Entry 8BEL (electron microscopy, 2.25 A resolution); this record covers chains N and Q of the 14 polymer chains in the assembly.

[Chain N]
Molecule: Cytochrome b-c1 complex subunit Rieske-1, mitochondrial
Organism: Arabidopsis thaliana
Notes: EC 7.1.1.8
Reference sequence: Q94JS0 (UCRI1_ARATH); residues 1-272 here = UniProt positions 1-272
Amino-acid sequence (272 residues; numbered 1 to 272; the number before each row is that of its first residue):
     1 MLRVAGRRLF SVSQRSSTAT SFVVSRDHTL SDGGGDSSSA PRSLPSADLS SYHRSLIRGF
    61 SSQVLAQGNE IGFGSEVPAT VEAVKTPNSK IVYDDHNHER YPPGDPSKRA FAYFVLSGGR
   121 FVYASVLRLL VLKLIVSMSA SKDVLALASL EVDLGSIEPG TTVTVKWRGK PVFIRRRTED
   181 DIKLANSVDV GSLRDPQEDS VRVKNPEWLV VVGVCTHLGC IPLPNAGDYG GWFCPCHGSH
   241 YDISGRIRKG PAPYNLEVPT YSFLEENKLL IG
Disordered / not traced: 1-92, 272
Cystine bridges: C220-C236
Ion coordination: 2Fe-2S cluster Fe: C215, H217, C234, H237
Residues lining bound ligands:
  - 1,2-diacyl-glycerol-3-sn-phosphate (3PH): L127, V131, L132, I135, V136
  - 2Fe-2S cluster (FES): C215, H217, L218, G219, C220, C234, C236, H237, G238, S239, P251
  - UQ5 (2,3-dimethoxy-5-methyl-6-(3,11,15,19-tetramethyl-eicosa-2,6,10,14,18-pentaenyl)-[1,4]benzoquinone): M138, C236, H237
UniProt features mapped onto this chain:
  - binding site ([2Fe-2S] cluster): C215, H217, C234, H237
From the paper describing this entry:
  - binding site for UQ5: H237
  - binding site for 2Fe-2S cluster: H237
  - catalytic residues: H237

[Chain Q]
Molecule: Cytochrome b-c1 complex subunit 8-1, mitochondrial
Organism: Arabidopsis thaliana
Reference sequence: Q9SG91 (UCRQ1_ARATH); residues 1-72 here = UniProt positions 1-72
Amino-acid sequence (72 residues; numbered 1 to 72; the number before each row is that of its first residue):
     1 MGKQPVKLKA VVYALSPFQQ KIMTGLWKDL PEKIHHKVSE NWISATLLVT PVVGTYWYAQ
    61 YFKEQEKLEH RF
Disordered / not traced: 1-4
Residues lining bound ligands: phosphatidylcholine (PC7; (7S)-4-hydroxy-N,N,N-trimethyl-9-oxo-7-[(palmitoyloxy)methyl]-3,5,8-trioxa-4-phosphahexacosan-1-aminium 4-oxide): E40, N41, S44, A45, L48, V49

[Interface between chain N and chain Q]
Pairs across the interface (23; chain N residue first):
  Y93(N) - Y13(Q)
  Y93(N) - A14(Q)  hydrogen bond (side chain-backbone)
  Y93(N) - L15(Q)
  D95(N) - K28(Q)  salt bridge
  H96(N) - D29(Q)  salt bridge
  H96(N) - K33(Q)  hydrogen bond
  N97(N) - G25(Q)
  H98(N) - Q20(Q)
  H98(N) - K21(Q)  hydrogen bond (side chain-backbone)
  H98(N) - I22(Q)
  E99(N) - Q20(Q)
  E99(N) - K21(Q)  salt bridge
  R100(N) - L15(Q)
  R100(N) - Q19(Q)
  Y101(N) - Q19(Q)  hydrogen bond (backbone-backbone)
  Y101(N) - Q20(Q)
  Y101(N) - K21(Q)
  D105(N) - Q19(Q)  hydrogen bond (backbone-side chain)
  P106(N) - Q19(Q)
  S107(N) - F18(Q)
  S107(N) - Q19(Q)
  K108(N) - F18(Q)  hydrogen bond (backbone-backbone)
  R109(N) - F18(Q)
Interface residues without a listed pair, chain N (14 interface residues in all): A112

[In short]
The interface between chain N and chain Q involves 14 residues on one side and 12 on the other; the contacts
include 6 hydrogen bonds and 3 salt bridges. Among the polar pairs are D95(N)-K28(Q), H96(N)-D29(Q) and
E99(N)-K21(Q). The paper reports the catalytic residue H237(N); a binding site for UQ5 at H237(N).
Chain N is Cytochrome b-c1 complex subunit Rieske-1, mitochondrial and chain Q is Cytochrome b-c1 complex
subunit 8-1, mitochondrial, both from Arabidopsis thaliana; the structure, Cryo-EM structure of the
Arabidopsis thaliana I+III2 supercomplex (CIII membrane domain), was determined by electron microscopy,
deposited together with 8BED, 8BEE, 8BEF, 8BEH, 8BEP, 8BPX, 8BQ5 and 8BQ6.
